Entry 1DXL (X-ray diffraction, 3.15 A resolution); this record covers chains A and B.

[Chain A (and B)]
Molecule: Dihydrolipoamide dehydrogenase
Organism: Pisum sativum
Notes: EC 1.8.1.4; chain B of this document is another copy of the same molecule, construct and numbering; everything in this record applies to it too
UniProt: P31023 (DLDH_PEA); residues 1-470 here correspond to UniProt positions 32-501 (UniProt number = residue number + 31)
Sequence (470 residues; row label = number of the first residue in the row):
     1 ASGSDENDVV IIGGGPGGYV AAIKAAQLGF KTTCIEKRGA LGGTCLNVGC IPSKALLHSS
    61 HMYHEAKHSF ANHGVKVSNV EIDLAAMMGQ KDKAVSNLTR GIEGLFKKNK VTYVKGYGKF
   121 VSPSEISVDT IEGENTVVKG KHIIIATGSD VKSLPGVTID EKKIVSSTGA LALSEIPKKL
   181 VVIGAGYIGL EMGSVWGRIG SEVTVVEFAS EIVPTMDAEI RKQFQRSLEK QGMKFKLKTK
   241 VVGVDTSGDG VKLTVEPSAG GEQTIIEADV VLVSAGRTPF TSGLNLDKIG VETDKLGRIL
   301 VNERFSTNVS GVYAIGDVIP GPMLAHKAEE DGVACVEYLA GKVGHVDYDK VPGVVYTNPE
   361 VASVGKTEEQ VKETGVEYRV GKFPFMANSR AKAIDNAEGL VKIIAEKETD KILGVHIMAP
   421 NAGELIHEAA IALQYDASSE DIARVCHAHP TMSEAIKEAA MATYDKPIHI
Unresolved in the structure: 1-3
Disulfide bonds: Cys-45/Cys-50
Construct notes: conflict His-449 (Asn480 in P31023)
Ligand contacts: FAD (flavin-adenine dinucleotide): Ile-12, Gly-13, Gly-14, Gly-15, Pro-16, Gly-17, Gly-18, Ile-35, Glu-36, Lys-37, Arg-38, Gly-42, Gly-43, Thr-44, Cys-45, Val-48, Gly-49, Cys-50, Lys-54, Gly-116, Tyr-117, Gly-118, Ala-146, Thr-147, Gly-148, Ser-149, Ser-167, Tyr-187, Ile-188, Arg-277, Phe-280, Gly-316, Asp-317, Met-323, Leu-324, Ala-325, His-326, Ala-328, Tyr-356
UniProt features mapped onto this chain:
  - active site: His-449 (Proton acceptor)
  - binding site (FAD): Glu-36 to Cys-45, Lys-54, Gly-118, Thr-147 to Ser-149, Asp-317, Met-323 to His-326
  - binding site (NAD(+)): Gly-184 to Glu-191, Glu-207, Val-241, Gly-276

[How chain A and chain B interact]
Pairs across the interface - 131 pairs, chain A then chain B:
  Tyr-19(A) / His-469(B)  hydrogen bond
  Val-20(A) / Ile-468(B)  hydrophobic
  Ile-23(A) / Ile-468(B)
  Lys-24(A) / Asp-465(B)  salt bridge
  Gln-27(A) / Lys-466(B)
  Gln-27(A) / Pro-467(B)  hydrogen bond (side chain-backbone)
  Cys-45(A) / His-449(B)
  Ile-51(A) / Ser-389(B)
  Ile-51(A) / Ala-393(B)  hydrophobic
  Lys-54(A) / Pro-450(B)
  Ala-55(A) / Ala-393(B)
  His-58(A) / His-73(B)
  His-58(A) / Ile-394(B)
  Ser-59(A) / His-73(B)  hydrogen bond
  Met-62(A) / Phe-70(B)  hydrophobic
  Met-62(A) / His-73(B)
  Tyr-63(A) / Val-75(B)  hydrophobic
  Ala-66(A) / Phe-70(B)  hydrophobic
  Phe-70(A) / Met-62(B)  hydrophobic
  Phe-70(A) / Ala-66(B)  hydrophobic
  Phe-70(A) / Phe-70(B)  hydrophobic
  Asn-72(A) / Gln-90(B)
  Asn-72(A) / Lys-93(B)
  His-73(A) / Ser-59(B)  hydrogen bond
  His-73(A) / Met-62(B)
  His-73(A) / Met-87(B)
  His-73(A) / Gln-90(B)
  Gly-74(A) / Glu-81(B)
  Gly-74(A) / Ile-82(B)
  Gly-74(A) / Asp-83(B)  hydrogen bond (backbone-backbone)
  Gly-74(A) / Ala-86(B)
  Val-75(A) / Met-62(B)
  Val-75(A) / Tyr-63(B)
  Val-75(A) / Glu-81(B)
  Lys-76(A) / Asn-79(B)
  Lys-76(A) / Val-80(B)
  Lys-76(A) / Glu-81(B)  hydrogen bond (backbone-backbone)
  Val-77(A) / Val-77(B)  hydrophobic
  Val-77(A) / Asn-79(B)
  Ser-78(A) / Asn-79(B)  hydrogen bond (backbone-backbone)
  Asn-79(A) / Lys-76(B)
  Asn-79(A) / Val-77(B)
  Asn-79(A) / Ser-78(B)  hydrogen bond
  Val-80(A) / Lys-76(B)
  Val-80(A) / Val-77(B)  hydrophobic
  Glu-81(A) / Val-75(B)
  Glu-81(A) / Lys-76(B)  hydrogen bond (backbone-backbone)
  Ile-82(A) / Gly-74(B)
  Asp-83(A) / Gly-74(B)  hydrogen bond (backbone-backbone)
  Ala-86(A) / Gly-74(B)
  Met-87(A) / His-73(B)
  Gln-90(A) / Asn-72(B)
  Gln-90(A) / Ala-393(B)
  Lys-93(A) / Asn-72(B)
  Ala-94(A) / Lys-392(B)
  Leu-98(A) / Ser-389(B)
  Leu-105(A) / Ile-468(B)
  Leu-105(A) / His-469(B)
  Lys-108(A) / Ile-470(B)
  Asn-109(A) / Lys-466(B)
  His-326(A) / Cys-446(B)
  His-326(A) / His-447(B)
  His-326(A) / Ala-448(B)
  His-326(A) / His-449(B)  hydrogen bond (side chain-backbone)
  Glu-329(A) / His-449(B)
  Glu-330(A) / Cys-446(B)
  His-345(A) / Arg-444(B)
  Val-351(A) / Cys-446(B)  hydrophobic
  Pro-352(A) / Cys-446(B)
  Pro-352(A) / Ala-448(B)
  Val-354(A) / Ala-448(B)  hydrophobic
  Tyr-356(A) / Arg-390(B)
  Tyr-356(A) / His-449(B)  hydrogen bond (side chain-backbone)
  Tyr-356(A) / Pro-450(B)
  Tyr-356(A) / Thr-451(B)
  Ser-389(A) / Ile-51(B)
  Ser-389(A) / Leu-98(B)
  Arg-390(A) / Tyr-356(B)
  Arg-390(A) / Glu-360(B)  salt bridge
  Ala-393(A) / Ala-55(B)
  Ala-393(A) / Gln-90(B)
  Ile-394(A) / His-58(B)
  Asn-421(A) / Asn-421(B)
  Gly-423(A) / Thr-451(B)
  Glu-424(A) / Leu-425(B)
  Glu-424(A) / Thr-451(B)
  Glu-424(A) / Met-452(B)  hydrogen bond (side chain-backbone)
  Glu-424(A) / Ser-453(B)  hydrogen bond (side chain-backbone)
  Leu-425(A) / Glu-424(B)
  His-427(A) / Glu-428(B)
  His-427(A) / His-447(B)
  His-427(A) / Ala-448(B)  hydrogen bond (side chain-backbone)
  His-427(A) / Ser-453(B)  hydrogen bond
  Glu-428(A) / His-427(B)
  Ile-431(A) / Val-445(B)  hydrophobic
  Gln-434(A) / Arg-444(B)
  Tyr-435(A) / Asp-441(B)  hydrogen bond (side chain-backbone)
  Tyr-435(A) / Arg-444(B)
  Asp-441(A) / Tyr-435(B)  hydrogen bond (backbone-side chain)
  Arg-444(A) / Tyr-435(B)
  Val-445(A) / Ile-431(B)  hydrophobic
  Cys-446(A) / His-326(B)
  Cys-446(A) / Glu-330(B)
  Cys-446(A) / Val-351(B)  hydrophobic
  Cys-446(A) / Pro-352(B)
  His-447(A) / His-326(B)
  His-447(A) / His-427(B)
  Ala-448(A) / His-326(B)
  Ala-448(A) / Pro-352(B)
  Ala-448(A) / Val-354(B)  hydrophobic
  Ala-448(A) / His-427(B)  hydrogen bond (backbone-side chain)
  His-449(A) / Cys-45(B)
  His-449(A) / His-326(B)  hydrogen bond (backbone-side chain)
  His-449(A) / Glu-329(B)
  His-449(A) / Tyr-356(B)
  Pro-450(A) / Lys-54(B)
  Pro-450(A) / Tyr-356(B)  hydrogen bond (backbone-side chain)
  Thr-451(A) / Tyr-356(B)
  Thr-451(A) / Gly-423(B)
  Thr-451(A) / Glu-424(B)
  Thr-451(A) / His-427(B)
  Met-452(A) / Glu-424(B)  hydrogen bond (backbone-side chain)
  Ser-453(A) / Glu-424(B)  hydrogen bond
  Ser-453(A) / His-427(B)  hydrogen bond
  Lys-466(A) / Gln-27(B)
  Lys-466(A) / Asn-109(B)
  Pro-467(A) / Gln-27(B)  hydrogen bond (backbone-side chain)
  Ile-468(A) / Val-20(B)  hydrophobic
  His-469(A) / Tyr-19(B)  hydrogen bond
  His-469(A) / Leu-105(B)
  Ile-470(A) / Lys-108(B)  hydrogen bond (backbone-side chain)
Also at the interface, not in a pair above, chain A (86 interface residues in all): Cys-50, Ser-69, Asn-97, Ala-325, Val-333, Lys-350, Glu-360, Lys-392, Asp-395, Ala-430, Ala-432, Ile-442, Asp-465
Also at the interface, not in a pair above, chain B (85 interface residues in all): Ile-23, Lys-24, Cys-50, Ser-69, Ala-94, Asn-97, Ala-325, Val-333, Lys-350, Asp-395, Ala-430, Gln-434, Ile-442, Glu-454

[Overview]
The interface between chain A and chain B involves 86 residues on one side and 85 on the other; the contacts
include 27 hydrogen bonds and 2 salt bridges. Polar pairs include Lys-24(A)/Asp-465(B), Arg-390(A)/Glu-360(B)
and Tyr-19(A)/His-469(B). Ligands of chain A: flavin-adenine dinucleotide.
Chain A and chain B are both Dihydrolipoamide dehydrogenase (Pisum sativum); the structure, Dihydrolipoamide
dehydrogenase of glycine decarboxylase from Pisum Sativum, was determined by X-ray diffraction (same
publication as 1DXM).
